6DB5 - chains L and P of the 3 polymer chains in the assembly; structure by X-ray diffraction, 2.60 A resolution.

[Chain L]
Name: Human monoclonal anti-HIV-1 gp120 V3 antibody TA6 Fab light chain
Source organism: Homo sapiens
Notes: antibody fragment or engineered binder
Sequence (214 residues; each row starts with the number of its first residue; note: 1 number in that range is skipped by the numbering (no residue carries it; nothing is unmodelled there); a row labelled like 95A-95B holds insertion residues (95A, then the next letters in order)):
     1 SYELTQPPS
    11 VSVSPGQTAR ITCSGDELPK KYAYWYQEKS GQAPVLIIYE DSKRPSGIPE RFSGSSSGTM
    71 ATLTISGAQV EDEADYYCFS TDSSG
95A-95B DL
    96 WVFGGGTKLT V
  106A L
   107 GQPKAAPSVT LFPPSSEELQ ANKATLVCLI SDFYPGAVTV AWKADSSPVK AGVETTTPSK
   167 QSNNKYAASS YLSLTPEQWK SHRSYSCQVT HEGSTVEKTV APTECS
Disordered / not traced: 210-212
Cystine bridges: Cys23-Cys88, Cys134-Cys193

[Chain P]
Name: HIV-1 gp120 V3 peptide from NY5 strain
Sequence (20 residues; row label = number of the first residue in the row; note: 2 numbers in that range are skipped by the numbering (no residue carries them; nothing is unmodelled there)):
   301 NNTKKGIAI
   312 GPGRTLYARE K
Disordered / not traced: 301-303, 320-322

[How chain L and chain P interact]
Residue-residue contacts - 19 pairs, chain L then chain P:
  Leu28(L) - Lys305(P)  hydrogen bond (backbone-side chain)
  Pro29(L) - Lys305(P)
  Lys30(L) - Lys304(P)
  Lys30(L) - Lys305(P)
  Lys30(L) - Gly306(P)
  Lys31(L) - Lys305(P)
  Lys31(L) - Thr316(P)
  Tyr32(L) - Lys305(P)
  Tyr32(L) - Gly306(P)
  Tyr32(L) - Ile307(P)  hydrophobic
  Asp51(L) - Lys305(P)  salt bridge
  Ser66(L) - Lys305(P)  hydrogen bond
  Thr91(L) - Ala308(P)
  Ser94(L) - Thr316(P)
  Gly95(L) - Ala308(P)
  Gly95(L) - Thr316(P)
  Asp95A(L) - Pro313(P)
  Asp95A(L) - Gly314(P)  hydrogen bond (side chain-backbone)
  Trp96(L) - Ala308(P)  hydrophobic
Other interface residues (no listed pair), chain L (13 interface residues in all): Glu50
Other interface residues (no listed pair), chain P (10 interface residues in all): Gly312, Tyr318

[In short]
13 residues of chain L face 10 of chain P across their interface; the contacts include 3 hydrogen bonds and 1
salt bridge. Among the polar pairs are Asp51(L)-Lys305(P), Leu28(L)-Lys305(P) and Ser66(L)-Lys305(P).
Here chain L is Human monoclonal anti-HIV-1 gp120 V3 antibody TA6 Fab light chain (Homo sapiens) and chain P
is HIV-1 gp120 V3 peptide from NY5 strain. Entry 6DB5 (Crystal structure of anti-HIV-1 V3 Fab TA6 in complex
with a HIV-1 gp120 V3 peptide from ...) was determined by X-ray diffraction (same publication as 6DB7).
